9NE8 - chains C and D of the 6 polymer chains in the assembly; structure by electron microscopy, 3.60 A resolution.

# Chain C (and D)
Molecule: Proliferating cell nuclear antigen
From: Homo sapiens
Notes: chain D of this document is another copy of the same molecule, construct and numbering; everything in this record applies to it too
Reference sequence: P12004 (PCNA_HUMAN); residues 1-261 here = UniProt positions 1-261
Amino-acid sequence (261 residues; numbered 1 to 261; the number before each row is that of its first residue):
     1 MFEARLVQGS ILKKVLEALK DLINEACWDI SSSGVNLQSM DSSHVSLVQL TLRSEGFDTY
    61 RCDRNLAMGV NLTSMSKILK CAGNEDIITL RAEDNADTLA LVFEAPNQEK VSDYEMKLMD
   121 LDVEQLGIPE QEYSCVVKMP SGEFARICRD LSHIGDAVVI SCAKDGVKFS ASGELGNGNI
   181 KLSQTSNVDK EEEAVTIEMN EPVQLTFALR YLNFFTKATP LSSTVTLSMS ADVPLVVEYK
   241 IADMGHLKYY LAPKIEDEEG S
Swiss-Prot annotation at these positions:
  - DNA-binding region: Arg61 to Lys80
  - modified residue: Lys14 (N6-acetyllysine), Lys77 (N6-acetyllysine), Lys80 (N6-acetyllysine), Tyr211 (Phosphotyrosine), Lys248 (N6-acetyllysine)
  - cross-link (Glycyl lysine isopeptide (Lys-Gly)): Lys164 (interchain with G-Cter in SUMO2), Lys254 (interchain with G-Cter in SUMO2)
  - natural variant: Ser228 (S228I: In ATLD2)
  - mutagenesis: Lys13 (K13R: Inhibits acetylation, recruitment to DNA damage sites, inducible ubiquitination and protein degradation, DNA replication and repair synthesis efficiencies, but homotrimer formation, nuclear ...), Lys14 (K14R: Inhibits acetylation, recruitment to DNA damage sites, inducible ubiquitination and protein degradation, DNA replication and repair synthesis efficiencies, but homotrimer formation, nuclear ...), Lys20 (K20R: Inhibits acetylation, recruitment to DNA damage sites, inducible ubiquitination and protein degradation, DNA replication and repair synthesis efficiencies, but homotrimer formation, nuclear ...), Met40 (M40A: Complete loss of interaction with UHRF2), Ser43 to Val45 (No effect on POLD3-binding. Impairs binding to ALKBH2), Lys77 (K77A: Inhibits recruitment to DNA damage sites, but nuclear localization is similar as the wild-type; in association with A-80 ...), Lys80 (K80A: Inhibits recruitment to DNA damage sites, but nuclear localization is similar as the wild-type; in association with A-77 ...), Gln125 to Ile128 (Strong decrease in POLD3-binding. Impairs binding to ALKBH2), Ile128 (I128A: Complete loss of interaction with UHRF2), Lys164 (K164R: Abolishes ubiquitination. No effect on interaction with SHPRH), Val188 to Lys190 (No effect on POLD3-binding. No effect on ALKBH2-binding), Tyr211 (Y211F: Alters chromatin-associated PCNA stability and its function in DNA replication and repair), 3 further mutagenesis entries in UniProt

# Chain C / chain D interface
Pairs across the interface (32):
  Lys77(C) with His153(D)
  Cys81(C) with Arg149(D); Asp150(D), hydrogen bond; His153(D)
  Glu109(C) with Glu143(D); Thr185(D); Glu193(D)
  Lys110(C) with Glu143(D), hydrogen bond (side chain-backbone); Arg146(D); Ile147(D)
  Val111(C) with Ile180(D); Lys181(D)
  Ser112(C) with Arg146(D); Asn179(D); Ile180(D)
  Asp113(C) with Gly178(D); Asn179(D), hydrogen bond (backbone-backbone)
  Tyr114(C) with Asp150(D), hydrogen bond; Leu151(D); Ile154(D), hydrophobic; Asn177(D); Gly178(D); Ile180(D)
  Glu115(C) with Leu175(D); Gly176(D); Asn177(D), hydrogen bond (backbone-backbone); Asn179(D)
  Met116(C) with Leu175(D)
  Lys117(C) with Gly173(D); Glu174(D), hydrogen bond (side chain-backbone); Leu175(D); Gly176(D)
Also at the interface, not in a pair above, chain C (13 interface residues in all): Ser74, Ile78
Also at the interface, not in a pair above, chain D (20 interface residues in all): Leu182

# Overview
13 residues of chain C face 20 of chain D across their interface, with 6 hydrogen bonds. Polar pairs include
Cys81(C)-Asp150(D), Lys110(C)-Glu143(D) and Tyr114(C)-Asp150(D). Curated annotation (UniProt) lists 23
mutagenesis sites on chain C.
Both chains are Proliferating cell nuclear antigen (Homo sapiens). Entry 9NE8 (Human polymerase epsilon bound
to PCNA and DNA with an in-situ-generated mismatch in the mismatch-locking state) was determined by electron
microscopy (same publication as 9NE6, 9NE7, 9NE9 and 9NEA).
